Entry 6FTP (X-ray diffraction, 1.80 A resolution); this record covers chains A and B.

Chain A:
Molecule: Alpha-1-antichymotrypsin
Organism: Homo sapiens
UniProtKB: P01011 (AACT_HUMAN); residues 3-360 here correspond to UniProt positions 26-383 (UniProt number = residue number + 23)
Sequence (369 residues; each row starts with the number of its first residue; numbers below 1 keep their minus sign (Met-8 is residue -8)):
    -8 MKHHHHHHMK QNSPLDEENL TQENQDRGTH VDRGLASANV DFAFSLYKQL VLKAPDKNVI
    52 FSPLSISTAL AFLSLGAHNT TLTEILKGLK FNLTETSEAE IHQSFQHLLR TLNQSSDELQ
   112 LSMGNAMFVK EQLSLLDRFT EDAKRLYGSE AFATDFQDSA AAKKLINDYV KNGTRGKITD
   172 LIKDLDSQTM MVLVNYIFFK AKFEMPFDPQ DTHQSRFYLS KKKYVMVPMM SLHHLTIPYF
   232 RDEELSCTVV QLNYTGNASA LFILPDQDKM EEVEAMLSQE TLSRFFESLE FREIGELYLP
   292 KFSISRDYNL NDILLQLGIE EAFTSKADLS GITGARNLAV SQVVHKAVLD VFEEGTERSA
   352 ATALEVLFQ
Disordered / not traced: -8 to 25
Construct notes: initiating methionine (-8); expression tag (-7 to 2); engineered mutation Arg24 (Leu47 in P01011), Phe194 (Trp217 in P01011), Tyr215 (Trp238 in P01011), Gln242 (Glu265 in P01011), Asn244 (Lys267 in P01011), Ser269 (Leu292 in P01011), Gln270 (Pro293 in P01011), Ser274 (Lys297 in P01011), Phe276 (Trp299 in P01011), Phe277 (Arg300 in P01011), Glu278 (Asp301 in P01011), Arg349 (Ala372 in P01011), Leu355 (Val378 in P01011), Glu356 (Lys379 in P01011), Val357 (Ile380 in P01011), Leu358 (Thr381 in P01011), Phe359 (Leu382 in P01011), Gln360 (Leu383 in P01011)
UniProt features mapped onto this chain:
  - DNA-binding region: Lys212 to Lys214
  - region: Gly346 to Glu348, Ser350 to Ala354 (RCL)
  - glycosylation (N-linked (GlcNAc...) asparagine): Asn10, Asn70, Asn83, Asn104, Asn163, Asn248

Chain B:
Molecule: Alpha-1-antichymotrypsin
Organism: Homo sapiens
UniProtKB: P01011 (AACT_HUMAN); residues 363-400 here correspond to UniProt positions 386-423 (UniProt number = residue number + 23)
Sequence (40 residues; each row starts with the number of its first residue):
   361 GPLVETRTIV RFNRPFLMII VDNFTWSIFF MSKVTNPKQA
Disordered / not traced: 361-366
Construct notes: engineered mutation Gly361, Pro362, Asp382 (Pro405 in P01011), Asn383 (Thr406 in P01011), Phe384 (Asp407 in P01011), Trp386 (Gln409 in P01011), Ser387 (Asn410 in P01011)

Interface between chain A and chain B:
Contacting residue pairs - 124 pairs, chain A then chain B:
  Ala27(A) with Thr385(B); Trp386(B), hydrophobic
  Asn30(A) with Ser387(B)
  Val31(A) with Trp386(B); Ile388(B), hydrophobic
  Ala34(A) with Ile388(B), hydrophobic; Met391(B)
  Phe35(A) with Met391(B), hydrophobic
  Tyr38(A) with Leu377(B); Met391(B), hydrophobic; Lys393(B)
  Val42(A) with Lys393(B)
  Pro46(A) with Lys393(B), hydrogen bond (backbone-side chain)
  Asp47(A) with Thr395(B), hydrogen bond (backbone-side chain); Gln399(B)
  Lys48(A) with Lys393(B); Thr395(B); Gln399(B)
  Asn49(A) with Lys393(B); Val394(B); Thr395(B), hydrogen bond (side chain-backbone); Asn396(B), hydrogen bond (side chain-backbone); Gln399(B), hydrogen bond (backbone-side chain)
  Val50(A) with Met391(B); Ser392(B); Lys393(B), hydrogen bond (backbone-backbone)
  Ile51(A) with Met391(B); Ser392(B)
  Phe52(A) with Phe390(B); Met391(B), hydrogen bond (backbone-backbone)
  Ser53(A) with Phe389(B), hydrogen bond (side chain-backbone); Phe390(B)
  Pro54(A) with Ile388(B); Phe389(B)
  Leu55(A) with Ile388(B), hydrogen bond (backbone-backbone); Phe389(B), hydrophobic
  Leu99(A) with Asp382(B); Thr385(B); Ser387(B)
  Leu103(A) with Phe389(B), hydrophobic
  Leu112(A) with Phe389(B), hydrophobic
  Ile188(A) with Phe390(B), hydrophobic
  Phe190(A) with Phe390(B), hydrophobic
  Arg207(A) with Asn373(B)
  Phe208(A) with Phe372(B); Asn373(B); Arg374(B); Pro375(B); Thr395(B); Pro397(B)
  Tyr209(A) with Asn373(B), hydrogen bond (backbone-backbone); Arg374(B); Pro375(B)
  Leu210(A) with Pro375(B); Thr395(B); Asn396(B)
  Val216(A) with Lys398(B)
  Met217(A) with Lys398(B), hydrogen bond (backbone-side chain)
  Val218(A) with Pro397(B), hydrophobic; Lys398(B)
  Met220(A) with Phe372(B); Asn373(B)
  Tyr230(A) with Thr368(B); Val370(B), hydrophobic
  Tyr245(A) with Asn383(B), hydrogen bond (backbone-side chain)
  Thr246(A) with Asn383(B)
  Gly247(A) with Asn383(B), hydrogen bond (backbone-side chain); Phe384(B)
  Asn248(A) with Asp382(B); Asn383(B), hydrogen bond (backbone-backbone); Phe384(B)
  Ala249(A) with Val381(B); Asn383(B)
  Ser250(A) with Ile379(B); Ile380(B); Val381(B), hydrogen bond (backbone-backbone); Asn383(B), hydrogen bond
  Ala251(A) with Ile379(B); Ile380(B), hydrophobic
  Leu252(A) with Leu377(B); Met378(B); Ile379(B), hydrogen bond (backbone-backbone)
  Phe253(A) with Phe372(B), hydrophobic; Leu377(B); Met378(B), hydrophobic
  Ile254(A) with Phe376(B); Leu377(B), hydrogen bond (backbone-backbone); Ile379(B), hydrophobic
  Leu255(A) with Arg371(B); Phe372(B), hydrophobic; Arg374(B)
  Pro256(A) with Arg374(B), hydrogen bond (backbone-side chain); Pro375(B)
  Asp257(A) with Arg374(B)
  Gln258(A) with Arg374(B)
  Met261(A) with Pro375(B); Phe376(B); Leu377(B), hydrophobic; Lys393(B)
  Glu265(A) with Lys393(B), salt bridge
  Phe277(A) with Val381(B), hydrophobic
  Arg283(A) with Thr368(B), hydrogen bond
  Ile285(A) with Thr368(B); Val370(B), hydrophobic
  Gly286(A) with Thr368(B), hydrogen bond (backbone-backbone)
  Glu287(A) with Thr368(B), hydrogen bond (backbone-backbone); Ile369(B); Val370(B), hydrogen bond (backbone-backbone)
  Leu288(A) with Val370(B)
  Tyr289(A) with Ile369(B), hydrophobic; Val370(B), hydrogen bond (backbone-backbone); Arg371(B); Phe372(B), hydrogen bond (backbone-backbone)
  Pro291(A) with Phe372(B)
  Phe293(A) with Met378(B), hydrophobic; Val394(B), hydrophobic; Pro397(B)
  Ile295(A) with Val394(B), hydrophobic
  Leu340(A) with Met378(B), hydrophobic; Ser392(B)
  Arg349(A) with Ile380(B); Phe390(B)
  Ser350(A) with Phe390(B)
  Ala351(A) with Phe390(B), hydrophobic
Other interface residues (no listed pair), chain A (70 interface residues in all): Val241, Gln242, Val264, Leu268, Gln270, Leu273, Glu284, Leu290, Ser294

In short:
The interface between chain A and chain B involves 70 residues on one side and 32 on the other, with 25
hydrogen bonds and 1 salt bridge. Polar contacts include Glu265(A)-Lys393(B), Pro46(A)-Lys393(B) and
Asp47(A)-Thr395(B). UniProt lists a DNA-binding region on chain A.
Here chain A is Alpha-1-antichymotrypsin and chain B is Alpha-1-antichymotrypsin, both from Homo sapiens.
Entry 6FTP (Crystal form 1 of Alpha1-antichymotrypsin variant DBS-II-allo: an allosterically modulated
drug-binding serpin for doxorubicin) was determined by X-ray diffraction (same publication as 5OM2, 5OM3,
5OM5, 5OM6, 5OM7 and 5OM8).
